Entry 6ERP (X-ray diffraction, 4.50 A resolution (low resolution: residue-level contacts below are approximate; hydrogen-bond / salt-bridge calls are withheld)); this record covers chains A and F of the 5 polymer chains in the assembly.

# Chain A
Molecule: DNA-directed RNA polymerase, mitochondrial
Source organism: Homo sapiens
Notes: EC 2.7.7.6
UniProtKB: O00411 (RPOM_HUMAN); residues 105-1230 here = UniProt positions 105-1230
Chain sequence (1128 residues; each row starts with the number of its first residue):
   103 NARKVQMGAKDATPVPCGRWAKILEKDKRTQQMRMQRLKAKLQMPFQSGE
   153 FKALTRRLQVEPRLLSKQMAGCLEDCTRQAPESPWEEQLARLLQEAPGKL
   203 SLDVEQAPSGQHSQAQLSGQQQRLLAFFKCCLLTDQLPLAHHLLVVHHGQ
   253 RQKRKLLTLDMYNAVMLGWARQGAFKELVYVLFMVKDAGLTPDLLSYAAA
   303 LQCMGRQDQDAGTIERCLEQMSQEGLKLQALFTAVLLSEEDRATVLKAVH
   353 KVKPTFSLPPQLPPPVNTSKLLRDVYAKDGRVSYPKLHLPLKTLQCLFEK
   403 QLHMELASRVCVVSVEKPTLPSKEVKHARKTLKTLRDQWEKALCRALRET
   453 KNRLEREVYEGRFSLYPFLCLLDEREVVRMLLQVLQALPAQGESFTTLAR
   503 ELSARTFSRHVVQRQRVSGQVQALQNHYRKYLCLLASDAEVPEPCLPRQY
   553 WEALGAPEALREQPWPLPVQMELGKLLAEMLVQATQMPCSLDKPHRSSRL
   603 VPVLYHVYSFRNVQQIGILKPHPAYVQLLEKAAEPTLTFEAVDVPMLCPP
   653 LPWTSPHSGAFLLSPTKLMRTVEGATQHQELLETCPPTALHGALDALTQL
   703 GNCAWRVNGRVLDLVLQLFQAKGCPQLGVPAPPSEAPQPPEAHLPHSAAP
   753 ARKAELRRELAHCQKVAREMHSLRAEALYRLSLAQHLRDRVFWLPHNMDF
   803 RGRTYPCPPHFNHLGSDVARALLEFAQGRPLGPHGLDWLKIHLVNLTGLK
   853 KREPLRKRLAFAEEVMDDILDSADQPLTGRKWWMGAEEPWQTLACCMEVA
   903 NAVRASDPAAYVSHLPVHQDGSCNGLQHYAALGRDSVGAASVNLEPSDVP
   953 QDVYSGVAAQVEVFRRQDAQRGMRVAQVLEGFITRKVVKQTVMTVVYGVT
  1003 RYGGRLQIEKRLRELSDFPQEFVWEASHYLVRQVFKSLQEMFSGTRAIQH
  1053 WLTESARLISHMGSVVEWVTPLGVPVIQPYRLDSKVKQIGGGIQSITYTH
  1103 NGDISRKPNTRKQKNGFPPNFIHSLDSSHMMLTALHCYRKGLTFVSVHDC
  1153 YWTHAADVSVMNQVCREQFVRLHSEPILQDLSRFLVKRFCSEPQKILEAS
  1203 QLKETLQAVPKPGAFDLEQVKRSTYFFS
Not modelled in the structure: 103-121, 147-217, 595-597, 740-760, 1094-1096
Construct notes: expression tag (103-104); engineered mutation A555 (Glu in O00411)
Curated features (UniProtKB/Swiss-Prot):
  - active site: D922, K991, D1151
Reported in the primary citation:
  - binding site for Template DNA: Q252 to K255
  - mutagenesis - R601E: decreased catalytic activity

# Chain F
Molecule: Dimethyladenosine transferase 2, mitochondrial
Source organism: Homo sapiens
Notes: EC 2.1.1.-
UniProtKB: Q9H5Q4 (TFB2M_HUMAN); residues 21-396 here = UniProt positions 21-396
Chain sequence (377 residues; each row starts with the number of its first residue):
    20 NARFCILGSEAATRKHLPARNHCGLSDSSPQLWPEPDFRNPPRKASKASL
    70 DFKRYVTDRRLAETLAQIYLGKPSRPPHLLLECNPGPGILTQALLEAGAK
   120 VVALESDKTFIPHLESLGKNLDGKLRVIHCDFFKLDPRSGGVIKPPAMSS
   170 RGLFKNLGIEAVPWTADIPLKVVGMFPSRGEKRALWKLAYDLYSCTSIYK
   220 FGRIEVNMFIGEKEFQKLMADPGNPDLYHVLSVIWQLACEIKVLHMEPWS
   270 SFDIYTRKGPLENPKRRELLDQLQQKLYLIQMIPRQNLFTKNLTPMNYNI
   320 FFHLLKHCFGRRSATVIDHLRSLTPLDARDILMQIGKQEDEKVVNMHPQD
   370 FKTLFETIERSKDCAYKWLYDETLEDR
Not modelled in the structure: 20-71, 91-96, 268-294, 393-396
Construct notes: expression tag (20); conflict A21 (Gly in Q9H5Q4)
Curated features (UniProtKB/Swiss-Prot):
  - region: R330, R331 (DNA-binding)
  - binding site (S-adenosyl-L-methionine): V75, E124, D150
Reported in the primary citation:
  - binding site for Non-Template DNA: K201
  - binding site for Non-Template DNA: R157 (proposed by the authors, not directly observed)
  - binding site for Non-Template DNA: K232, K236, K325 (proposed by the authors, not directly observed)
  - conformationally variable residues: Y389 to R396

# How chain A and chain F interact
Pairs across the interface (24; chain A residue first):
  R601(A) with D346(F)
  Y607(A) with S341(F); L388(F)
  H608(A) with S341(F)
  V609(A) with S341(F)
  Y610(A) with H322(F); H326(F); R330(F)
  S611(A) with E391(F)
  F612(A) with H322(F); K325(F); H326(F); E391(F)
  R613(A) with E391(F); T392(F)
  Q617(A) with G329(F)
  K622(A) with L388(F); D390(F)
  H624(A) with P344(F); Y385(F)
  P625(A) with Y385(F); L388(F)
  A626(A) with Y385(F)
  E1023(A) with I162(F)
Interface residues without a listed pair, chain A (15 interface residues in all): F1024
Interface residues without a listed pair, chain F (15 interface residues in all): G160
Interface features reported in the paper:
  - interface residues, chain A: Q588(A)
  - interface residues, chain F: H326(F), S341(F)

# Overview
Chain A and chain F each contribute 15 residues to their interface. Curated annotation (UniProt) lists 3
active-site residues on chain A; 3 S-adenosyl-L-methionine-binding residues on chain F. From the paper: a
binding site for Non-Template DNA at K201(F), R157(F) and K232(F) among others; R601E of chain A reduces
catalytic activity.
Here chain A is DNA-directed RNA polymerase, mitochondrial and chain F is Dimethyladenosine transferase 2,
mitochondrial, both from Homo sapiens. Entry 6ERP (Structure of the human mitochondrial transcription
initiation complex at the LSP promoter) was determined by X-ray diffraction together with 6ERO and 6ERQ from
the same study.
